Entry 7OLS (X-ray diffraction, 1.89 A resolution); this record covers chain A.

# Chain A
Protein: Tyrosine-protein kinase Mer
Organism: Homo sapiens
Notes: EC 2.7.10.1; fragment: kinase domain (571-864)
UniProtKB: Q12866 (MERTK_HUMAN); residues 571-864 here = UniProt positions 571-864
Amino-acid sequence (298 residues; row label = number of the first residue in the row):
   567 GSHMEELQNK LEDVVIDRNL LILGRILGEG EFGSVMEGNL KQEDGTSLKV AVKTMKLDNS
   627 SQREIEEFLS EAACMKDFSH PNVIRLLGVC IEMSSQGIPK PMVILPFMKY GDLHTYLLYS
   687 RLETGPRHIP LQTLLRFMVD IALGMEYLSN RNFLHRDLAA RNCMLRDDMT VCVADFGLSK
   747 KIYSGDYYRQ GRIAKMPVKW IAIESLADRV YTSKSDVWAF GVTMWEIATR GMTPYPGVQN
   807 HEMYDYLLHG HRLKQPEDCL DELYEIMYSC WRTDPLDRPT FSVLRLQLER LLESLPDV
Disordered / not traced: 622-625, 744-762, 863-864
Differences from the reference sequence: expression tag (567-570); engineered mutation R591 (Lys in Q12866), R693 (Lys in Q12866), R702 (Lys in Q12866), R856 (Lys in Q12866)
Small-molecule neighbours: VJZ (5-[4-(1,5-dimethylpyrazol-4-yl)-2-methyl-phenyl]-N-(imidazo[1,2-a]pyridin-6-ylmethyl)-N-methyl-1,3,4-oxadiazol-2-amine): L593, V601, A617, K619, F634, E637, A638, M641, I650, L652, V669, L671, P672, F673, M674, M730, A740, D741, F742
Swiss-Prot annotation at these positions:
  - active site: D723 (Proton acceptor)
  - binding site (ATP): L593 to V601, K615
  - modified residue (Phosphotyrosine): Y749, Y753, Y754
  - natural variant: S661 (S661C: In RP38), A708 (A708S: In a head &)

# Overview
Ligands of chain A: compound VJZ. From UniProt: active-site residue D723 and 10 ATP-binding residues.
Chain A is Tyrosine-protein kinase Mer (Homo sapiens); the structure, MerTK kinase domain with type 1.5
inhibitor containing a di-methyl pyrazole group, was determined by X-ray diffraction, deposited together with
7OLV and 7OLX.
